PDB entry 6K3F | X-ray diffraction, 2.30 A resolution | chains D and X of the 12 polymer chains in the assembly

[Chain D]
Protein: Beta-arrestin-2
Source organism: Rattus norvegicus
UniProt: P29067 (ARRB2_RAT); residues 1-356 here = UniProt positions 1-356
Chain sequence (377 residues; numbered -20 to 356; the number before each row is that of its first residue; numbers below 1 keep their minus sign (Met-20 is residue -20)):
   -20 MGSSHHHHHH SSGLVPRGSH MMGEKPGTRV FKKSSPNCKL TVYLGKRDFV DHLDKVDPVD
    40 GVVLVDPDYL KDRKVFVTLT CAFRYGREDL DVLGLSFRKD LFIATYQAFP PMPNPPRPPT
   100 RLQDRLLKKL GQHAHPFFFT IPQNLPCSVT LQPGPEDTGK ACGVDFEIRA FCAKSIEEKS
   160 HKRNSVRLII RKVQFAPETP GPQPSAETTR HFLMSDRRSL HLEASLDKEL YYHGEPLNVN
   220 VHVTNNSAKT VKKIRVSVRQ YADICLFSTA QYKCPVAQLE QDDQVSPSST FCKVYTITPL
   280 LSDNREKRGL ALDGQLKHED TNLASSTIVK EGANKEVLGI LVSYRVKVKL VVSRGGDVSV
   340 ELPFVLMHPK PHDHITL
Disordered / not traced: -20 to 7, 351-356
Sequence notes: expression tag (-20 to 0)
Swiss-Prot annotation at these positions:
  - modified residue: Tyr48 (Phosphotyrosine), Pro176 (Hydroxyproline), Pro181 (Hydroxyproline)
  - mutagenesis: Lys11 to Lys12 (Transient ubiquitination; no stable endocytic complexes with AGTR1; impaired in scaffolding-activated ERK1/2), Lys18 (K18R: Promotes agonist-stimulated down-regulation of CHRM2 and CHRM1; no effect on internalization of CHRM2; when associated with R-107, R-108, R-207 and R-296), Val54 (V54A: Inhibits internalization of EDNRA and EDNRB), Lys107 (K107R: Promotes agonist-stimulated down-regulation of CHRM2 and CHRM1; no effect on internalization of CHRM2; when associated with R-18, R-108, R-207 and R-296), Lys108 (K108R: Promotes agonist-stimulated down-regulation of CHRM2 and CHRM1; no effect on internalization of CHRM2; when associated with R-18, R-107, R-207 and R-296), Ser198 (S198P: Greatly reduces interaction with MAPK10), Lys207 (K207R: Promotes agonist-stimulated down-regulation of CHRM2 and CHRM1; no effect on internalization of CHRM2; when associated with R-18, R-107, R-108 and R-296), Lys296 (K296R: Promotes agonist-stimulated down-regulation of CHRM2 and CHRM1; no effect on internalization of CHRM2; when associated with R-18, R-107, R-108 and R-207)

[Chain X]
Protein: Peptide from Atypical chemokine receptor 3
UniProt: P25106 (ACKR3_HUMAN); residue numbers follow UniProt; this construct covers 331-345
Chain sequence (15 residues; numbered 331 to 345; the number before each row is that of its first residue):
   331 IFKYSAKTGL TKLID
Disordered / not traced: 331-332, 345
Modified residues: Ser335 (phosphoserine; SEP); Thr338 (phosphothreonine; TPO); Thr341 (phosphothreonine; TPO)
Reported in the primary citation:
  - post-translational modification sites: Ser335, Thr338, Thr341

[How chain D and chain X interact]
Pairs across the interface - 27 pairs, chain D then chain X:
  Val9(D) with Ile344(X)
  Phe10(D) with Leu343(X); Ile344(X)
  Lys11(D) with Leu343(X); Ile344(X)
  Lys12(D) with Thr341(X)
  Pro15(D) with Thr338(X)
  Arg26(D) with Thr341(X); Lys342(X), hydrogen bond (side chain-backbone); Leu343(X)
  Val71(D) with Lys333(X)
  Phe76(D) with Lys333(X); Tyr334(X)
  His160(D) with Ser335(X)
  Lys161(D) with Ser335(X); Ala336(X)
  Arg166(D) with Thr338(X); Gly339(X); Leu340(X); Thr341(X)
  Leu167(D) with Thr341(X)
  Leu295(D) with Lys342(X)
  Lys296(D) with Leu340(X); Thr341(X), hydrogen bond (side chain-backbone); Lys342(X), hydrogen bond (side chain-backbone)
  His297(D) with Lys342(X)
  Glu298(D) with Lys342(X)

[In short]
The interface between chain D and chain X involves 16 residues on one side and 11 on the other; the contacts
include 3 hydrogen bonds. Among the polar pairs are Arg26(D)-Lys342(X), Lys296(D)-Thr341(X) and
Lys296(D)-Lys342(X). UniProt lists 9 mutagenesis sites on chain D. From the paper: modification sites
Ser335(X), Thr338(X) and Thr341(X).
Here chain D is Beta-arrestin-2 (Rattus norvegicus) and chain X is Peptide from Atypical chemokine receptor 3.
Entry 6K3F (Crystal Structure of beta-Arrestin 2 in Complex with CXCR7 Phosphopeptide) was determined by X-ray
diffraction.
